PDB entry 3BCK | X-ray diffraction, 1.95 A resolution | chain A

# Chain A
Protein: Disulfide bond protein A
Source organism: Staphylococcus aureus
Notes: fragment: residues in database 24-199
UniProtKB: Q9EYL5 (Q9EYL5_STAAU); residues 6-181 here correspond to UniProt positions 24-199 (UniProt number = residue number + 18)
Amino-acid sequence (186 residues; row label = number of the first residue in the row):
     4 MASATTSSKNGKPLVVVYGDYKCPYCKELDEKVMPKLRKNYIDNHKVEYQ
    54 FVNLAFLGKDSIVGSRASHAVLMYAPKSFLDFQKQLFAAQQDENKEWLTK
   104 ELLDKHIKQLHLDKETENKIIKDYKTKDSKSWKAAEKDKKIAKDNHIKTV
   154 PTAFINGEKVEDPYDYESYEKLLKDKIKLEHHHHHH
Disordered / not traced: 4-13, 178-189
Sequence notes: expression tag (4-5, 182-189); engineered mutation Val-153
Disulfide bonds: Cys-26/Cys-29

# Summary
Chain A is Disulfide bond protein A (Staphylococcus aureus); the structure, Crystal Structure of
Staphylococcus aureus DsbA T153V, was determined by X-ray diffraction together with 3BCI and 3BD2 from the
same study.
